Entry 9AXF (electron microscopy, 3.50 A resolution); this record covers chains A and B of the 7 polymer chains in the assembly.

# Chain A
Name: Guanine nucleotide-binding protein G(i) subunit alpha-1, Adenylate cyclase-stimulating G alpha protein
Source organism: Homo sapiens
UniProt: chimeric construct of P63096, A0A590UJY2: residues 1-53 from P63096 (GNAI1_HUMAN) positions 1-53 (same numbers); residues 69-246 from A0A590UJY2 positions 50-227 (UniProt number = residue number - 19)
Chain sequence (246 residues; each row starts with the number of its first residue):
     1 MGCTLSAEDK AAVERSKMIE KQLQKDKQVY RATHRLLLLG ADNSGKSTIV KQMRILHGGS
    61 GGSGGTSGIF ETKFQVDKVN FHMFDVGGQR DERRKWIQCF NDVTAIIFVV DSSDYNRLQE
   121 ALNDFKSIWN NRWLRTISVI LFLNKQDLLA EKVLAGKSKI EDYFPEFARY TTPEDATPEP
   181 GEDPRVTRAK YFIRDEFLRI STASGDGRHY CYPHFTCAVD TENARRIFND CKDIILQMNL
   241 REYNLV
Unresolved in the structure: 1-2, 53-68
Differences from the reference sequence: engineered mutation Glu20 (Asp in P63096), Lys21 (Arg in P63096), Gln22 (Asn in P63096), Gln24 (Arg in P63096), Lys25 (Glu in P63096), Lys27 (Gly in P63096), Gln28 (Glu in P63096), Val29 (Lys in P63096), Tyr30 (Ala in P63096), Arg31 (Ala in P63096), Ala32 (Arg in P63096), Thr33 (Glu in P63096), His34 (Val in P63096), Arg35 (Lys in P63096), Asp42 (Gly in P63096), Asn43 (Glu in P63096), Asp111 (Ala92 in A0A590UJY2), Asp114 (Ser95 in A0A590UJY2), Asp124 (Leu115 in A0A590UJY2), Ala224 (Ile215 in A0A590UJY2), Ile227 (Val218 in A0A590UJY2), Lys232 (Arg223 in A0A590UJY2), Leu236 (Gln227 in A0A590UJY2), Gln237 (Arg228 in A0A590UJY2), Asn239 (His230 in A0A590UJY2), Glu242 (Gln233 in A0A590UJY2), Asn244 (Glu235 in A0A590UJY2), Val246 (Leu237 in A0A590UJY2); linker (54-68)

# Chain B
Name: Guanine nucleotide-binding protein G(I)/G(S)/G(T) subunit beta-1
Source organism: Homo sapiens
UniProt: P62873 (GBB1_HUMAN); numbering as in UniProt (aligned over 2-340)
Chain sequence (348 residues; row label = number of the first residue in the row; numbers below 1 keep their minus sign (Met-7 is residue -7)):
    -7 MDYKDDDDKS ELDQLRQEAE QLKNQIRDAR KACADATLSQ ITNNIDPVGR IQMRTRRTLR
    53 GHLAKIYAMH WGTDSRLLVS ASQDGKLIIW DSYTTNKVHA IPLRSSWVMT CAYAPSGNYV
   113 ACGGLDNICS IYNLKTREGN VRVSRELAGH TGYLSCCRFL DDNQIVTSSG DTTCALWDIE
   173 TGQQTTTFTG HTGDVMSLSL APDTRLFVSG ACDASAKLWD VREGMCRQTF TGHESDINAI
   233 CFFPNGNAFA TGSDDATCRL FDLRADQELM TYSHDNIICG ITSVSFSKSG RLLLAGYDDF
   293 NCNVWDALKA DRAGVLAGHD NRVSCLGVTD DGMAVATGSW DSFLKIWN
Unresolved in the structure: -7 to 2
Differences from the reference sequence: initiating methionine (-7); expression tag (-6 to 1)

# Chain A / chain B interface
Pairs across the interface (45; chain A residue first):
  Arg15(A) with Val90(B), hydrogen bond (side chain-backbone)
  Ser16(A) with Lys89(B), hydrogen bond (side chain-backbone)
  Ile19(A) with Lys89(B); Ala92(B), hydrophobic
  Glu20(A) with Lys89(B), salt bridge
  Leu23(A) with Gly53(B); Lys78(B); Lys89(B)
  Asp26(A) with Lys78(B), salt bridge
  Lys27(A) with Leu55(B)
  Tyr30(A) with Ala56(B)
  Phe70(A) with Trp99(B)
  Phe84(A) with Trp99(B), hydrophobic
  Gly88(A) with Asn119(B), hydrogen bond (backbone-side chain)
  Gln89(A) with Leu117(B), hydrogen bond (side chain-backbone); Asn119(B), hydrogen bond; Gly144(B); Tyr145(B), hydrogen bond (side chain-backbone)
  Arg90(A) with Gly162(B), hydrogen bond (side chain-backbone); Thr164(B); Asp186(B), salt bridge
  Glu92(A) with Asp186(B)
  Arg94(A) with Cys204(B); Asp228(B), salt bridge
  Lys95(A) with Tyr145(B); Cys204(B); Asp228(B); Asn230(B), hydrogen bond; Asp246(B), salt bridge
  Trp96(A) with Met101(B), hydrophobic; Leu117(B), hydrophobic
  Gln98(A) with Lys57(B), hydrogen bond (backbone-side chain); Tyr59(B); Arg314(B), hydrogen bond
  Cys99(A) with Lys57(B), hydrogen bond (backbone-side chain); Tyr59(B); Gln75(B); Met101(B), hydrophobic
  Phe100(A) with Trp99(B), hydrophobic; Leu117(B), hydrophobic
  Asn101(A) with Lys57(B), hydrogen bond; Trp332(B)
  Trp133(A) with Asp290(B); Arg314(B); Trp332(B), hydrophobic
Interface residues without a listed pair, chain A (25 interface residues in all): Ala12, Val13, Asp102
Interface residues without a listed pair, chain B (34 interface residues in all): Asp76, Ile80, Asn88, His91, Thr143, Asp163, Gly185, Met188

# In short
The interface between chain A and chain B involves 25 residues on one side and 34 on the other, with 12
hydrogen bonds and 5 salt bridges. Polar pairs include Glu20(A)-Lys89(B), Asp26(A)-Lys78(B) and
Arg90(A)-Asp186(B).
Chain A is Guanine nucleotide-binding protein G(i) subunit alpha-1, Adenylate cyclase-stimulating G alpha
protein and chain B is Guanine nucleotide-binding protein G(I)/G(S)/G(T) subunit beta-1, both from Homo
sapiens; the structure, Structure of human calcium-sensing receptor in complex with chimeric Gq (miniGisq)
protein in detergent, was determined by electron microscopy (same publication as 9ASB, 9AVG, 9AVL and 9AYF).
